Entry 6UKT (electron microscopy, 3.87 A resolution); this record covers chains A and D of the 6 polymer chains in the assembly.

== Chain A ==
Name: Resistance to inhibitors of cholinesterase 8 homolog A (C. elegans)
From: Rattus norvegicus
Reference sequence: B1H241 (B1H241_RAT); numbering as in UniProt (aligned over 1-491)
Sequence (492 residues; row label = number of the first residue in the row; numbering starts at 0):
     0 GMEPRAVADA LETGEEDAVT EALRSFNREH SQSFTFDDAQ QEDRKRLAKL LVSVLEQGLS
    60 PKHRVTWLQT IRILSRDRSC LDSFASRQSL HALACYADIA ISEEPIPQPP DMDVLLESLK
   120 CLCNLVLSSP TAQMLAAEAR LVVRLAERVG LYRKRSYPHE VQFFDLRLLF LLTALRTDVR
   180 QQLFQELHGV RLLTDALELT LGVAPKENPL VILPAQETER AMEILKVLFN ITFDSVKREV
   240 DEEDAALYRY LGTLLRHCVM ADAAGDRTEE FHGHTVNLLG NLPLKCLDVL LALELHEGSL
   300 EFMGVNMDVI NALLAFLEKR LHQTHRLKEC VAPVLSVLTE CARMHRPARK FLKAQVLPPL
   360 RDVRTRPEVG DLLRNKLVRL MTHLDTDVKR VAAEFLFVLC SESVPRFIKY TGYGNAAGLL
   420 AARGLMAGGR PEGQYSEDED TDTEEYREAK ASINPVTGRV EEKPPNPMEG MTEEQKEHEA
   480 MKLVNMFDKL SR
Disordered / not traced: 0-1, 485-491
Construct notes: expression tag (0); engineered mutation F232 (Tyr in B1H241)
Modified positions: S435 (phosphoserine; SEP); T440 (phosphothreonine; TPO)
Covalently attached groups: covalent link K349-S435; covalent link K352-T440
What the authors report for this chain:
  - post-translational modification sites: S435, T440
  - mutagenesis - Y412A: unchanged catalytic activity with Guanine nucleotide-binding protein G(i) subunit alpha-1
  - mutagenesis - A415W, E478A, E478K, L482D: decreased catalytic activity with Guanine nucleotide-binding protein G(i) subunit alpha-1

== Chain D ==
Name: NB8117
From: Lama glama
Sequence (134 residues; numbered 1 to 134; the number before each row is that of its first residue):
     1 QVQLQESGGG LEQAGDSLRL SCAASGLIVS NYAMGWFRQA PGKEREFVAY INWNGGVTYY
    61 TNSVKGRFTI SRDNAKNTVY LQMNSLKPED TAVYYCARTS RASVTTRVAD FGYWGQGTQV
   121 TVSSHHHHHH EPEA
Disordered / not traced: 1-2, 9-12, 122-134
Disulfides: C22-C96

== How chain A and chain D interact ==
Pairs across the interface (14; chain A residue first):
  E296(A) - K65(D)  salt bridge
  L299(A) - V57(D)  hydrophobic
  L299(A) - T58(D)
  L299(A) - V104(D)  hydrophobic
  N310(A) - S103(D)
  N310(A) - V104(D)
  A314(A) - S103(D)
  E317(A) - R101(D)
  E317(A) - A102(D)  hydrogen bond (side chain-backbone)
  K318(A) - R101(D)
  Q354(A) - N52(D)  hydrogen bond
  Q354(A) - A102(D)
  P357(A) - W53(D)  hydrophobic
  L372(A) - A102(D)  hydrophobic
Other interface residues (no listed pair), chain A (14 interface residues in all): F301, L313, F350, A353, L371
Other interface residues (no listed pair), chain D (10 interface residues in all): Y32

== In short ==
The interface between chain A and chain D involves 14 residues on one side and 10 on the other; the contacts
include 2 hydrogen bonds and 1 salt bridge. Among the polar pairs are E296(A)-K65(D), E317(A)-A102(D) and
Q354(A)-N52(D). From the paper: A415W, E478A and E478K of chain A, among others, reduce catalytic activity
with Guanine nucleotide-binding protein G(i) subunit alpha-1; modification sites S435(A) and T440(A); 5
substitutions were tested in all.
Here chain A is Resistance to inhibitors of cholinesterase 8 homolog A (C. elegans) (Rattus norvegicus) and
chain D is NB8117 (Lama glama). Entry 6UKT (Cryo-EM structure of mammalian Ric-8A:Galpha(i):nanobody complex)
was determined by electron microscopy, deposited together with 6TYL.
